PDB entry 8EFL | electron microscopy, 3.20 A resolution | chains A and E of the 7 polymer chains in the assembly

# Chain A
Molecule: Guanine nucleotide-binding protein G(i) subunit alpha-1
Organism: Homo sapiens
UniProt: P63096 (GNAI1_HUMAN); residues 1-354 here = UniProt positions 1-354
Amino-acid sequence (354 residues; numbered 1 to 354; the number before each row is that of its first residue):
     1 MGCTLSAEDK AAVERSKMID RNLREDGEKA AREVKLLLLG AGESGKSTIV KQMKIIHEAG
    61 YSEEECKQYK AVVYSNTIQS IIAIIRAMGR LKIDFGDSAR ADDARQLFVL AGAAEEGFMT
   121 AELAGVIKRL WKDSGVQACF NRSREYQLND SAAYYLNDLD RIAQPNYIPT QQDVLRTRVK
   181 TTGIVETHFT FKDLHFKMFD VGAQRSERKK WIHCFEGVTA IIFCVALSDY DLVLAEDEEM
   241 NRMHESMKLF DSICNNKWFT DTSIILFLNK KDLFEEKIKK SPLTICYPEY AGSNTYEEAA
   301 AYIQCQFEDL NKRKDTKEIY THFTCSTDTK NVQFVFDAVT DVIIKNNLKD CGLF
Unresolved in the structure: 1-3, 56-181
Sequence notes: conflict Ala203 (Gly in P63096), Ser326 (Ala in P63096)
Curated features (UniProtKB/Swiss-Prot):
  - region: Lys35 to Thr48 (G1 motif), Asp173 to Thr181 (G2 motif), Phe196 to Gly202, Gln204, Arg205 (G3 motif), Ile265 to Asp272 (G4 motif), Thr324, Cys325, Thr327 to Thr329 (G5 motif)
  - binding site (GTP): Glu43 to Thr48, Ser151, Leu175 to Thr181, Asp200 to Gly202, Gln204, Asn269 to Asp272
  - binding site (Mg(2+)): Ser47, Thr181
  - modified residue: Arg178 (ADP-ribosylarginine), Gln204 (Deamidated glutamine), Cys351 (ADP-ribosylcysteine)
  - lipidation: Gly2 (N-myristoyl glycine), Cys3 (S-palmitoyl cysteine)
  - natural variant: Gly40 (G40C: In NEDHISB; G40R: In NEDHISB), Gly45 (G45D: In NEDHISB), Thr48 (T48I: In NEDHISB; T48K: In NEDHISB), Gln52 (Q52P: In NEDHISB), Ser75 (deletion: In NEDHISB; uncertain significance), Gln172 (deletion: In NEDHISB), Asp173 (D173V: In NEDHISB), Glu186 to Phe189 (deletion: In NEDHISB; uncertain significance), Cys224 (C224Y: In NEDHISB), Lys270 (K270N: In NEDHISB; K270R: In NEDHISB), Asp272 (D272G: In NEDHISB), Val332 (V332E: In NEDHISB; uncertain significance)
  - mutagenesis: Gly42 (G42R: Abolishes switch to an activated conformation and dissociation from beta and gamma subunits upon GTP binding. Abolishes interaction with RGS family members), Glu116 (E116L: Enhances interaction (inactive GDP-bound) with RGS14), Gln147 (Q147L: Enhances interaction (inactive GDP-bound) with RGS14), Glu245 (E245L: Enhances interaction (inactive GDP-bound) with RGS14)

# Chain E
Molecule: scFv16
Organism: Homo sapiens
Notes: antibody fragment or engineered binder
Amino-acid sequence (248 residues; row label = number of the first residue in the row):
     1 MVQLVESGGG LVQPGGSRKL SCSASGFAFS SFGMHWVRQA PEKGLEWVAY ISSGSGTIYY
    61 ADTVKGRFTI SRDDPKNTLF LQMTSLRSED TAMYYCVRSI YYYGSSPFDF WGQGTTLTVS
   121 AGGGGSGGGG SGGGGSADIV MTQATSSVPV TPGESVSISC RSSKSLLHSN GNTYLYWFLQ
   181 RPGQSPQLLI YRMSNLASGV PDRFSGSGSG TAFTLTISRL EAEDVGVYYC MQHLEYPLTF
   241 GAGTKLEL
Unresolved in the structure: 1, 122-135
Disulfide bonds: Cys160-Cys230

# Chain A / chain E interface
Pairs across the interface (20):
  Thr4(A) with His168(E), hydrogen bond (backbone-side chain)
  Ser6(A) with His168(E); Tyr174(E), hydrogen bond
  Ala7(A) with Tyr236(E), hydrophobic
  Glu8(A) with Tyr101(E); Tyr174(E); Tyr176(E), hydrogen bond; Arg192(E), salt bridge; His233(E), salt bridge
  Asp9(A) with Asn170(E), hydrogen bond
  Lys10(A) with Tyr59(E)
  Ala11(A) with Tyr101(E), hydrophobic
  Ala12(A) with Tyr101(E)
  Glu14(A) with Ser52(E), hydrogen bond; Ser53(E); Gly56(E), hydrogen bond (side chain-backbone); Thr57(E)
  Arg15(A) with Ile100(E); Tyr101(E)
  Met18(A) with Ser53(E)
Also at the interface, not in a pair above, chain A (12 interface residues in all): Leu5
Also at the interface, not in a pair above, chain E (19 interface residues in all): Ser31, Gly54, Tyr102, Pro107, Leu234

# In short
12 residues of chain A face 19 of chain E across their interface; the contacts include 6 hydrogen bonds and 2
salt bridges. Polar contacts include Glu8(A)-Arg192(E), Glu8(A)-His233(E) and Thr4(A)-His168(E).
Chain A is Guanine nucleotide-binding protein G(i) subunit alpha-1 and chain E is scFv16, both from Homo
sapiens; the structure, SR17018-bound mu-opioid receptor-Gi complex, was determined by electron microscopy,
deposited together with 8EF5, 8EF6, 8EFB, 8EFO and 8EFQ.
